Entry 7PAT (electron microscopy, 9.20 A resolution (very low resolution: no residue pairs are listed; an interface is given only as per-side residue counts)); this record covers chains v and 3 of the 31 polymer chains in the assembly.

# Chain v
Protein: 50S ribosomal protein L28
Organism: Mycoplasma pneumoniae M129
UniProtKB: P75171 (RL28_MYCPN); residues 1-65 here = UniProt positions 1-65
Amino-acid sequence (65 residues; numbered 1 to 65; the number before each row is that of its first residue):
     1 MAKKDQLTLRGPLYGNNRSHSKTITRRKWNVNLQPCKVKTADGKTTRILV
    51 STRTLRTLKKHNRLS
Not modelled in the structure: 1, 65

# Chain 3
Molecule: 23S ribosomal RNA
Organism: Mycoplasma pneumoniae M129
Sequence (2907 nucleotides; row label = number of the first residue in the row):
     1 UACAAUAAGUUACUAAGGGCUUAUGGUGGAUGCCUUGGCACUAAUAGGCG
    51 AUGAAGGACGUGUUAACCUGCGAUAAGCUUCGGGUAGGUGGUAAGAACCU
   101 CAGAUCCGGAGAUUUCCGAAUGGAGCAAUCCGGUAGUUGGAAACAGCUAU
   151 CAUUAAUUGAUGAAUAAAUAGUCAAUUAAAGCAAUACGUGGUGAAGUGAA
   201 ACAUCUCAGUAGCCACAGGAAAAGAAAACGAAUGUGAUUCCGUGUGUAGU
   251 GGCGAGCGAAAGCGGAACAGGCCAAACUUAUCAUUAGAUAGGGGUUGUAG
   301 GGCUUGCAAUGUGGACUUGAAAACGAUAGAAGAAGCUGUUGGAAAGCAGC
   351 GCGCAAAAGGGUGAUAGCCCCGUAUUUGAAAUUGUUUUCAUACCUAGCGA
   401 GAUCCCUGAGUAGCUCGGAAAACGUUAUUUUGAGUGAAUCUGCCCAGACC
   451 AUUGGGUAAGCCUAAAUACUAAUUAGUGACCGAUAGCGAAACAGUACCGU
   501 GAGGGAAAGGUGAAAAGAACCCAGAGAUGGGAGUGAAAUAGAUUCUGAAA
   551 CCAUAUGCCUACAACGUGUCAGAGCACAUUAAUGUGUGAUGGCGUGCGUU
   601 UUGAAGUAUGAGCCGGCGAGUUAUGAUAGCAAGCGUUAGUUAACCAGGAG
   651 AUGGGGAGCUGUAGCGAAAGCGAGUUUUAAAAGAGCGUUUGUUUGUUAUU
   701 AUAGACCCGAAACGGGUUGAGCUAGUCAUGAGCAGGUUGAAGGUUGAGUA
   751 ACAUCAACUGGAGGACCGAACCGACUCUCGUUGAAACGAUAGCGGAUGAC
   801 UUGUGAUUAGGGGUGAAAUUCCAAUCGAAAUCCGUGAUAGCUGGUUCUCG
   851 UCGAAAUAGCUUUAAGGCUAGCGUGAGAUCACAAAUAAGUGGAGGUAAAG
   901 CUACUGAAUGUAUGAUGGCGCCACCUAGGCGUACUGAAUACAAUUAAACU
   951 CUGAAUGCCAUUUAUUUUAUUCUCGCAGUCAGACAGUGGGGGAUAAGCUU
  1001 CAUUGUCAAGAGGGGAAGAGCCCAGAUCAUUAAAUAAGGUCCCCAAAAUA
  1051 UACUAAGUGGAAAAGGAUGUGAAAGUGCUAAAACAGCAAGGAUGUUGGCU
  1101 UAGAAGCAGCCAUCGUUUAAAGAGUGCGUAACAGCUCACUUGUCGAGUGU
  1151 UUUUGCGCCGAAGAUGUAACGGGGCUAAGUAUAUUACCGAAUUUAUGGAU
  1201 AAGAUUUAUAUCUUGUGGUAGACGAGCGUUGUAUUGGAGUUGAAGUCAAA
  1251 GCGUGAGCAUUGGUGGAUCCAAUACAAGUGAGAAUGCCGGCAUGAGUAAC
  1301 GCUUGGGAGUGAGAAUCUCCCAAACCGAUUGACUAAGGUUUCCUGGACCA
  1351 GGGUCGUCCUUCCAGGGUUAGUCUGGACCUAAGCUGAGGCUGAAAAGCGU
  1401 AGGCGAUGGACAACAGGUUAAUAUUCCUGUACUUACAGUUAGACUGAUGG
  1451 AGUGACAAAGAAGGUUUUCCACCCCCAUAAUUGGAUUUGGGGAUAAAUCA
  1501 UAAGGUGGUACAAUAGGCAAAUCCGUUGUGCAUAACAUUGAGUGAUGAUG
  1551 UCGAGUGAAUGAGUGAUCAAGUAGCGAAGGUGGUAUUAAUCAUGCUUUCA
  1601 AGAAAAGCUUCUAGGGUUAAUCUAGCUGUAACCAGUACCGAGAACGAACA
  1651 CACGUAGUCAAGGAGAGGAUCCUAAGGUUAGCGAGUGAACUAUAGCCAAG
  1701 GAACUCUGCAAAUUAACCCCGUAAGUUAGCGAGAAGGGGUGCUUAUGUAA
  1751 AAGUAAGCCGCAGUGAAGAACGAGGGGGGACUGUUUAACUAAAACACAAC
  1801 UCUAUGCCAAACCGUAAGGUGAUGUAUAUGGGGUGACACCUGCCCAGUGC
  1851 UGGAAGGUUAAAGAAGGAGGUUAGCGCAAGCGAAGCUUUUAACUGAAGCC
  1901 CCAGUGAACGGCGGCCGUAACUAUAACGGUCCUAAGGUAGCGAAAUUCCU
  1951 AGUCGGGUAAAUUCCGUCCCGCUUGAAUGGUGUAACCAUCUCUUGACUGU
  2001 CUCGGCUAUAGACUCGGUGAAAUCCAGGUACGGGUGAAGACACCCGUUAG
  2051 GCGCAACGGGACGGAAAGACCCCGUGAAGCUUUACUGUAGCUUAAUAUUG
  2101 AUCAGGACAUUAUCAUGUAGAGAAUAGGUAGGAGCAAUCGAUGCAAGUUC
  2151 GCUAGGACUUGUUGAUGCGAAAGGUGGAAUACUACCCUUGGUUGUGUGCU
  2201 GUUCUAAUUGGUAACUGUUAUCCAGUUUCAAGACAGUGUUAGGUGGGCAG
  2251 UUUGACUGGGGCGGUCGCCUCCUAAAAGGUAACGGAGGCGUACAAAGGUA
  2301 CCUUCAGUACGGUUGGAAAUCGUAUGUAGAGUGUAAUGGUGUAAGGGUGC
  2351 UUGACUGUGAGACAUACAGGUCGAACAGGUGAGAAAUCAGGUCAUAGUGA
  2401 UCCGGUGGUCCAGUAUGGAAUGGCCAUCGCUCAACGGAUAAAAGCUACUC
  2451 CGGGGAUAACAGGCUGAUACUGCCCAAGAGUUCAUAUCGACGGCAGUGUU
  2501 UGGCACCUCGAUGUCGACUCAUCUCAUCCUCGAGCUGAAGCAGGUUCGAA
  2551 GGGUUCGGCUGUUCGCCGAUUAAAGAGAUACGUGAGUUGGGUUCAAACCG
  2601 UCGUGAGACAGGUUGGUCCCUAUCUAUUGUGCCCGUAGGAAGAUUGAAGA
  2651 GUGUUGCUUCUAGUACGAGAGGACCGAAGCGAGGACACCUCUUAUGCUCC
  2701 AGUUGUAGCGCCAGCUGCACCGCUGGGUAGUAACGUGUCUAUUAGAUAAA
  2751 CGCUGAAAGCAUCUAAGUGUGAAACUAUCUCAAAGAUUAAUCUUCCCAUU
  2801 UCGCAAGAAAGUAAGAGCCGUCAAAGACGAUGACGUUGAUAGGUUACAGG
  2851 UGUAAGCAUAGUGAUAUGUUGAGCUGAGUAAUACUAAUUGCUCGAGGACU
  2901 UAUUGGA
Not modelled in the structure: 1-7, 923-927, 1560-1569, 2901-2907

# Chain v / chain 3 interface
At this resolution (9 A) residue pairs are not listed: 42 residues of chain v and 41 of chain 3 lie at the interface.

# Overview
Chain v and chain 3 form an interface of 42 and 41 residues respectively.
Chain v is 50S ribosomal protein L28 and chain 3 is 23S ribosomal RNA, both from Mycoplasma pneumoniae M129;
the structure, free 50S in untreated Mycoplasma pneumoniae cells, was determined by electron microscopy,
deposited together with 7OOC, 7OOD, 7P6Z, 7PAH, 7PAI, 7PAJ and 23 further entries.
